6ZZ6 - chains B and C of the 6 polymer chains in the assembly; structure by electron microscopy, 3.40 A resolution.

[Chain B]
Molecule: Structural maintenance of chromosomes protein 3
From: Saccharomyces cerevisiae (strain ATCC 204508 / S288c)
UniProt: P47037 (SMC3_YEAST); numbering as in UniProt; present here: 2-228, 997-1071, 1104-1222
Amino-acid sequence (423 residues; each row starts with the number of its first residue; note: 800 numbers in that range are skipped by the numbering (no residue carries them; nothing is unmodelled there); numbering starts at 0):
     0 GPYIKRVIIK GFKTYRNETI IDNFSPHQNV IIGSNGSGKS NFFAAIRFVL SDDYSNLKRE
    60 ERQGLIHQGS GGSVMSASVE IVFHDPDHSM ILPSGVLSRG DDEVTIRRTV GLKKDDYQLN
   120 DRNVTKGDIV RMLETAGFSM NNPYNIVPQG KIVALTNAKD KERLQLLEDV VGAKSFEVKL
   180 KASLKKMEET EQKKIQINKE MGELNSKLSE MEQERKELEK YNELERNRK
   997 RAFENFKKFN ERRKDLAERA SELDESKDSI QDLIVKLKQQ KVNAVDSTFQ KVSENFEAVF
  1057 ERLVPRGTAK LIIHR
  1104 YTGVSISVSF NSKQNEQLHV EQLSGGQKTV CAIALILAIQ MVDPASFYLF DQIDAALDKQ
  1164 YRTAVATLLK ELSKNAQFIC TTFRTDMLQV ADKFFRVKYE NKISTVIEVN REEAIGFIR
Differences from the reference sequence: expression tag (0-1); conflict Gln1155 (Glu in P47037)
Swiss-Prot annotation at these positions:
  - binding site (ATP): Gly32 to Ser39
  - modified residue (N6-acetyllysine): Lys112, Lys113
Bound ions: Mg2+: Ser39, Gln148
Small-molecule neighbours:
  - ATP (adenosine-5'-triphosphate), molecule 1: Lys12, Thr13, Ser33, Asn34, Gly35, Ser36, Gly37, Lys38, Ser39, Asn40, Gln62, Gly63, Ile65, His66, Gln67, Gln148, Asp1154, Gln1155, Phe1186
  - ATP, molecule 2: Leu1121, Gln1125, Ser1127, Gly1128, Gly1129, Gln1130
What the authors report for this chain:
  - binding site for the 34-nt DNA strand: Lys125
  - post-translational modification sites: Lys112, Lys113 (citing earlier work)

[Chain C]
Molecule: Sister chromatid cohesion protein 1
From: Saccharomyces cerevisiae (strain ATCC 204508 / S288c)
UniProt: Q12158 (SCC1_YEAST); numbering as in UniProt; present here: 67-103, 502-510, 519-555
Amino-acid sequence (83 residues; numbered 67 to 555; 406 numbers in that range are skipped by the numbering (no residue carries them; nothing is unmodelled there); the number before each row is that of its first residue):
    67 TLRTSGELLQ GIVRVYSKQA TFLLTDIKDT LTKISML
   502 VIFTDVLKS
   519 ITKREASRGF FDILSLATEG CIGLSQTEAF GNIKIDA

[Interface between chain B and chain C]
Pairs across the interface (42):
  Arg130(B) with Glu73(C)
  Glu133(B) with Arg69(C), hydrogen bond (backbone-side chain)
  Gly136(B) with Arg69(C)
  Val169(B) with Arg69(C)
  Val170(B) with Leu68(C); Arg69(C)
  Gly171(B) with Arg69(C)
  Phe175(B) with Leu68(C); Gly72(C)
  Lys178(B) with Gly72(C), hydrogen bond (side chain-backbone); Leu75(C); Gln76(C)
  Ser182(B) with Leu75(C); Gln76(C); Val79(C)
  Thr189(B) with Tyr82(C); Ala86(C)
  Lys192(B) with Ala86(C), hydrogen bond (side chain-backbone); Thr87(C); Leu90(C)
  Ile196(B) with Leu89(C), hydrophobic; Leu90(C), hydrophobic
  Glu199(B) with Ile93(C)
  Glu202(B) with Leu97(C)
  Leu203(B) with Thr96(C)
  Lys206(B) with Ile100(C)
  Phe1005(B) with Ile100(C), hydrophobic; Leu103(C), hydrophobic
  Arg1008(B) with Thr96(C), hydrogen bond; Lys99(C)
  Leu1012(B) with Ile93(C), hydrophobic
  Arg1015(B) with Asp92(C), salt bridge
  Leu1019(B) with Tyr82(C), hydrogen bond (backbone-side chain); Gln85(C)
  Ser1022(B) with Tyr82(C)
  Lys1023(B) with Tyr82(C)
  Ile1026(B) with Ile78(C), hydrophobic; Tyr82(C), hydrophobic
  Ile1030(B) with Leu75(C), hydrophobic
  Leu1033(B) with Ser71(C); Leu75(C), hydrophobic
  Lys1037(B) with Leu68(C)
Other interface residues (no listed pair), chain B (36 interface residues in all): Thr134, Lys185, Met186, Lys193, Met200, Met210, Asn1001, Leu1029, Ala1040
Other interface residues (no listed pair), chain C (24 interface residues in all): Leu74, Ser83
The authors on this interface:
  - interface residues, chain C: Thr67(C)

[Summary]
The interface between chain B and chain C involves 36 residues on one side and 24 on the other; the contacts
include 5 hydrogen bonds and 1 salt bridge. Polar contacts include Arg1015(B)-Asp92(C), Glu133(B)-Arg69(C) and
Lys178(B)-Gly72(C). The paper reports a binding site for the 34-nt DNA strand at Lys125(B); the interface
residue Thr67(C).
Chain B is Structural maintenance of chromosomes protein 3 and chain C is Sister chromatid cohesion protein 1,
both from Saccharomyces cerevisiae (strain ATCC 204508 / S288c); the structure, Cryo-EM structure of
S.cerevisiae cohesin-Scc2-DNA complex, was determined by electron microscopy.
